PDB entry 5UAG | X-ray diffraction, 3.40 A resolution | chains C and E of the 6 polymer chains in the assembly

Chain C:
Protein: DNA-directed RNA polymerase subunit beta
Organism: Escherichia coli (strain K12)
Notes: EC 2.7.7.6
UniProtKB: P0A8V2 (RPOB_ECOLI); residues 1-1342 here = UniProt positions 1-1342
Sequence (1342 residues; row label = number of the first residue in the row):
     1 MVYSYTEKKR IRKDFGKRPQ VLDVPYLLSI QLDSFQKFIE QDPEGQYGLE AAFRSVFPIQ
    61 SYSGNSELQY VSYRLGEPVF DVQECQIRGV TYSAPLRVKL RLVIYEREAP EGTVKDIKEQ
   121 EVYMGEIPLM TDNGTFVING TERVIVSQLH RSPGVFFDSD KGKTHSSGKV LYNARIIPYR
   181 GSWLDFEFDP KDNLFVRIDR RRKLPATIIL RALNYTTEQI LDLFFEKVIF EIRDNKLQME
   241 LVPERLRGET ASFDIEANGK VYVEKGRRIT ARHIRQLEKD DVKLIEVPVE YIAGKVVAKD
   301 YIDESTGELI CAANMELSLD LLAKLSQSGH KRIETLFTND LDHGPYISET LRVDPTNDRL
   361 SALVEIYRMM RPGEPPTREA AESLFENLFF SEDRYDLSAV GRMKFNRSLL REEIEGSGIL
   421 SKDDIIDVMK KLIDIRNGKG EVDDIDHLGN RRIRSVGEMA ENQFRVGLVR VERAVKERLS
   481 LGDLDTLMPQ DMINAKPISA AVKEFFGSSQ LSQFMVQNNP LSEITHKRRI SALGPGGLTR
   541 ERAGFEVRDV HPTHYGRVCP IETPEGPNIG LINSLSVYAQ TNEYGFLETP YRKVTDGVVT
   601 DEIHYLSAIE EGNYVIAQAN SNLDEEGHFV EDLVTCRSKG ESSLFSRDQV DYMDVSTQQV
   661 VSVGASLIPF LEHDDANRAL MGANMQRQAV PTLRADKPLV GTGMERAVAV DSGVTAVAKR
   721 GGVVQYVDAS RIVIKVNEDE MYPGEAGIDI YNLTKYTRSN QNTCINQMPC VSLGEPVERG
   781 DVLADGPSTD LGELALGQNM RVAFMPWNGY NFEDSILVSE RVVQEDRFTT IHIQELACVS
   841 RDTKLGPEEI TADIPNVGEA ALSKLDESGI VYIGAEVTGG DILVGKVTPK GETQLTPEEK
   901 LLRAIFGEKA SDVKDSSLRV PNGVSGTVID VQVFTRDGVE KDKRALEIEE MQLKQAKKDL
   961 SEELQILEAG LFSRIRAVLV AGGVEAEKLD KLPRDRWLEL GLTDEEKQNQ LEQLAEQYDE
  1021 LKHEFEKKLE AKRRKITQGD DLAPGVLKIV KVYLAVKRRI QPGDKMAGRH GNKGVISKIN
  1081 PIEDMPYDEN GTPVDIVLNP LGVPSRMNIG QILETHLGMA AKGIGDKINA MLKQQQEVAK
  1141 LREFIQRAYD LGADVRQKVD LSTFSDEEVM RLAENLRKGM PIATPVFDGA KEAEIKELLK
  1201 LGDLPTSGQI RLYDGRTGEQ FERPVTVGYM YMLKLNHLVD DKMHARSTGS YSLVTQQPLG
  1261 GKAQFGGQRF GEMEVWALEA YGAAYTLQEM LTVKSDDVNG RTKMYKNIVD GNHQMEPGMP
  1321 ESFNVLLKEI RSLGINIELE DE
Disordered / not traced: 1-2
Sequence notes: engineered mutation Val516 (Asp in P0A8V2)
Swiss-Prot annotation at these positions:
  - modified residue (N6-acetyllysine): Lys1022, Lys1200
  - mutagenesis: Ile561 (I561S: Resistant to antibiotics salinamide A and B), Ile569 (I569S: Resistant to antibiotics salinamide A and B), Ala665 (A665E: Resistant to antibiotics salinamide A and B), Asp675 (D675A/G: Resistant to antibiotics salinamide A and B), Asn677 (N677H/K: Resistant to antibiotics salinamide A and B), Leu680 (L680M: Resistant to antibiotics salinamide A and B), Glu813 (E813K: Disrupts the enzyme's active center)

Chain E:
Protein: DNA-directed RNA polymerase subunit omega
Organism: Escherichia coli (strain K12)
Notes: EC 2.7.7.6
UniProtKB: P0A800 (RPOZ_ECOLI); residue numbers follow UniProt; this construct covers 2-91
Sequence (90 residues; each row starts with the number of its first residue):
     2 ARVTVQDAVE KIGNRFDLVL VAARRARQMQ VGGKDPLVPE ENDKTTVIAL REIEEGLINN
    62 QILDVRERQE QQEQEAAELQ AVTAIAEGRR
Disordered / not traced: 91

How chain C and chain E interact:
Pairs across the interface (8):
  Gly1282(C) - Phe17(E)
  Tyr1285(C) - Leu21(E)  hydrophobic
  Gly1311(C) - Gln31(E)
  Asn1312(C) - Gln31(E)
  Asn1312(C) - Val32(E)
  His1313(C) - Arg28(E)  hydrogen bond (backbone-side chain)
  His1313(C) - Gln31(E)  hydrogen bond (backbone-side chain)
  Gln1314(C) - Arg28(E)

In short:
6 residues of chain C and 5 residues of chain E are in contact, with 2 hydrogen bonds. Among the polar pairs
are His1313(C)-Arg28(E) and His1313(C)-Gln31(E). UniProt lists 7 mutagenesis sites on chain C.
Chain C is DNA-directed RNA polymerase subunit beta and chain E is DNA-directed RNA polymerase subunit omega,
both from Escherichia coli (strain K12); the structure, Escherichia coli RNA polymerase mutant - RpoB D516V,
was determined by X-ray diffraction (same publication as 5UAC, 5UAH, 5UAJ, 5UAL and 5UAQ).
